Entry 5H7Z (X-ray diffraction, 3.06 A resolution); this record covers chain A.

[Chain A]
Molecule: Uncharacterized protein
Organism: Pseudomonas aeruginosa PAO1
UniProt: Q9I3K3 (Q9I3K3_PSEAE); numbering as in UniProt (aligned over 26-380)
Sequence (376 residues; row label = number of the first residue in the row):
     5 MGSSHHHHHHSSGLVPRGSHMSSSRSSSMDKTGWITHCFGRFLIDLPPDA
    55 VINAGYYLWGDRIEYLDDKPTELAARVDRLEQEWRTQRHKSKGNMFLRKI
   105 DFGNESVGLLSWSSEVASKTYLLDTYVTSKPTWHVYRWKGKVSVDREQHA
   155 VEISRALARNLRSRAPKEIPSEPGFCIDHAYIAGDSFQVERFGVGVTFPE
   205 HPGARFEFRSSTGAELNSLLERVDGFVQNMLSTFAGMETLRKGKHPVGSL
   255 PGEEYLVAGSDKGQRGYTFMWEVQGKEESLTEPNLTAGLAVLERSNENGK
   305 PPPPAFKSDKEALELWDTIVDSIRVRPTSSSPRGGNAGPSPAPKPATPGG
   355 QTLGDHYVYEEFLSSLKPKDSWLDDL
Not modelled in the structure: 5-31, 299-304, 334-380
Modified residues: Mse5, Mse25 (selenomethionine); Mse33, Mse99, Mse234, Mse241, Mse274 (selenomethionine; parent Met)
Differences from the reference sequence: expression tag (5-25)

[In short]
Chain A is Uncharacterized protein (Pseudomonas aeruginosa PAO1); the structure, Apo structure of immunity
protein TplEi of T6SS from Pseudomonas aeruginosa, was determined by X-ray diffraction together with 5H7Y from
the same study.
